PDB entry 6MDF | X-ray diffraction, 2.46 A resolution | chains A and B

[Chain A (and B)]
Protein: Mevalonate kinase
Organism: Methanosarcina mazei
Notes: EC 2.7.1.36; chain B of this document is another copy of the same molecule, construct and numbering; everything in this record applies to it too
UniProt: Q8PW39 (Q8PW39_METMA); residue numbers follow UniProt; this construct covers 1-301
Sequence (303 residues; row label = number of the first residue in the row; numbers below 1 keep their minus sign (Gly-1 is residue -1)):
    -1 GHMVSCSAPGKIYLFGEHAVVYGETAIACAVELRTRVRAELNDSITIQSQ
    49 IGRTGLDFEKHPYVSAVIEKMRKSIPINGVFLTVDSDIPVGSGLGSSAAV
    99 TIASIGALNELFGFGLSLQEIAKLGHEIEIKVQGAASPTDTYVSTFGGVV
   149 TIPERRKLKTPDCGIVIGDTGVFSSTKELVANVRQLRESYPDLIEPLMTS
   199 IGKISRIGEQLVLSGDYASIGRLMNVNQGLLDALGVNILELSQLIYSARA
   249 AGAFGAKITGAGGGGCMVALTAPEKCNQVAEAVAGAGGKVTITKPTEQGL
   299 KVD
Differences from the reference sequence: expression tag (-1 to 0)
Ligand contacts: phosphomevalonate (PMV; (3R)-3-hydroxy-3-methyl-5-(phosphonooxy)pentanoic acid): Lys9, Tyr11, Glu15, His16, Val18, Val19, Ser90, Gly91, Asp138, Thr174, Val178, Gly258, Ala259
What the authors report for this chain:
  - binding site for phosphomevalonate: His16, Asp138
  - specificity-determining residues: His16 (proposed by the authors, not directly observed)
  - catalytic residues: Asp138 (proposed by the authors, not directly observed)

[Chain A / chain B interface]
Residue-residue contacts - 37 pairs, chain A then chain B:
  Tyr188(A) with Ser217(B), hydrogen bond; Arg220(B), hydrogen bond; Leu221(B)
  Asp190(A) with Lys201(B), salt bridge
  Leu191(A) with Ser198(B); Ile202(B), hydrophobic; Leu221(B), hydrophobic
  Leu195(A) with Ser198(B); Leu228(B), hydrophobic
  Ser198(A) with Leu191(B); Leu195(B)
  Lys201(A) with Asp190(B), hydrogen bond (side chain-backbone)
  Ile202(A) with Leu191(B), hydrophobic
  Ile205(A) with Tyr188(B), hydrophobic
  Arg220(A) with Ala231(B)
  Leu221(A) with Leu191(B), hydrophobic
  Val224(A) with Ala231(B)
  Gly227(A) with Gly227(B); Asp230(B); Ala231(B)
  Leu228(A) with Leu195(B), hydrophobic; Leu228(B), hydrophobic
  Asp230(A) with Gly227(B); Tyr244(B), hydrogen bond
  Ala231(A) with Val224(B); Gly227(B); Leu228(B)
  Asn235(A) with Tyr244(B), hydrogen bond
  Leu237(A) with Gln241(B); Tyr244(B), hydrophobic
  Ser240(A) with Ser240(B), hydrogen bond
  Gln241(A) with Leu237(B); Gln241(B), hydrogen bond
  Tyr244(A) with Asp230(B), hydrogen bond; Asn235(B), hydrogen bond (side chain-backbone); Ile236(B), hydrophobic; Leu237(B), hydrophobic
Other interface residues (no listed pair), chain A (25 interface residues in all): Leu209, Ser217, Asn223, Gln226, Ile236
Other interface residues (no listed pair), chain B (27 interface residues in all): Pro194, Ile205, Leu209, Asn223, Gln226, Arg247

[In short]
Chain A and chain B form an interface of 25 and 27 residues respectively, with 9 hydrogen bonds and 1 salt
bridge. Polar contacts include Asp190(A)-Lys201(B), Tyr188(A)-Ser217(B) and Tyr188(A)-Arg220(B). Chain A binds
phosphomevalonate. The paper reports the catalytic residue Asp138(A); a binding site for phosphomevalonate at
His16(A) and Asp138(A).
Chain A and chain B are both Mevalonate kinase (Methanosarcina mazei); the structure, Mevalonate kinase from
Methanosarcina mazei with 5-phosphomevalonate bound, was determined by X-ray diffraction (same publication as
6MDE).
